PDB entry 8RIF | electron microscopy, 2.79 A resolution | chains 3 and X of the 14 polymer chains in the assembly

Chain 3:
Protein: DNA replication licensing factor MCM3
Organism: Saccharomyces cerevisiae
Notes: EC 3.6.4.12
UniProtKB: P24279 (MCM3_YEAST); residue numbers follow UniProt; this construct covers 1-971
Sequence (1006 residues; each row starts with the number of its first residue; numbers below 1 keep their minus sign (Met-34 is residue -34)):
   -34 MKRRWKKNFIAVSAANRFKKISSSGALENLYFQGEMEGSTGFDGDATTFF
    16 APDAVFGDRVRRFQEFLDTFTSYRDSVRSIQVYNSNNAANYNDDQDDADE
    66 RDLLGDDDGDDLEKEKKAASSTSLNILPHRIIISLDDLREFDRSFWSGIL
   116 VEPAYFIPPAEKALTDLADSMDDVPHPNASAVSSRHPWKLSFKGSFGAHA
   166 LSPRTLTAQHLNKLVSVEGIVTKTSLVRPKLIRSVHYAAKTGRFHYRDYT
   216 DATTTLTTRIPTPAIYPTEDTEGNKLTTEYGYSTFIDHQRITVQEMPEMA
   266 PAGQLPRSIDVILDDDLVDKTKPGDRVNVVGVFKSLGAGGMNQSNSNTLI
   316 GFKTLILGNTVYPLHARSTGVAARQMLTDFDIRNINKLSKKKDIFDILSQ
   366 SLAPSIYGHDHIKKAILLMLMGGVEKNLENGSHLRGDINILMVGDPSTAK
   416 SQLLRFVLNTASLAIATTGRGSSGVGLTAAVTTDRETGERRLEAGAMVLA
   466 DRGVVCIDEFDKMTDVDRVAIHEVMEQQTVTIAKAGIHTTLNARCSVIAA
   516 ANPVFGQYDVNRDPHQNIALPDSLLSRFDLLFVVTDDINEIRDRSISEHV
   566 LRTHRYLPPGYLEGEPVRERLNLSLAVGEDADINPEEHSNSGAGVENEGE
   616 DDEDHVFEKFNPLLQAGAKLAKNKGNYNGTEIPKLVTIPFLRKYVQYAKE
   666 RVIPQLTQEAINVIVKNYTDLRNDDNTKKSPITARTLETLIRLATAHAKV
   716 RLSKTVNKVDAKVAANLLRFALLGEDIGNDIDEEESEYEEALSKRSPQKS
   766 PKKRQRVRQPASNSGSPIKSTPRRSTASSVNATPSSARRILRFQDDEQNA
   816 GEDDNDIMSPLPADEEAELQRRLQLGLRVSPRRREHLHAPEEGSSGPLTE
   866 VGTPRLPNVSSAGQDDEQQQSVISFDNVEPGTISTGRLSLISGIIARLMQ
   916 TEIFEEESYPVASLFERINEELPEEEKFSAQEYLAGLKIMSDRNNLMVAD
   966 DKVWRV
Unresolved in the structure: -34 to 15, 54-89, 139-150, 309-314, 593-647, 739-971
Differences from the reference sequence: initiating methionine (-34); expression tag (-33 to 0)
Ligand contacts:
  - ADP (adenosine-5'-diphosphate), molecule 1: Ser370, Ile371, Tyr372, His374, Asp410, Pro411, Ser412, Thr413, Ala414, Lys415, Ser416, Gln417, Ile561, Val565
  - ADP, molecule 2: Leu399, Glu491, Gln492, Arg542, Ala699, Arg700, Glu703
UniProt features mapped onto this chain:
  - motif: Ser541 to Asp544 (Arginine finger)
  - binding site (ATP): Gly409 to Ser416
  - modified residue: Ser761 (Phosphoserine), Ser777 (Phosphoserine), Ser781 (Phosphoserine), Thr868 (Phosphothreonine)
  - mutagenesis: Lys415 (K415A: No effect on MCM2-7 complex helicase activity. Loss of MCM2-7 complex helicase activity; when associated with MCM5 A-422. Reduces MCM2-7 complex helicase activity ...)

Chain X:
Molecule: 53-nt DNA strand
Sequence (53 nucleotides; row label = number of the first residue in the row):
     1 GCATGCATGCGCATGCATGCATGCATGCTGCATGCATGCATGCGCATGCA
    51 TGC

Chain 3 / chain X interface:
Pairs across the interface (5; chain 3 residue first):
  Gln308(3) - DC31(X)  phosphate contact
  Thr448(3) - DA40(X)  phosphate contact
  Arg450(3) - DA40(X)  phosphate contact
  Thr479(3) - DA50(X)  phosphate contact
  Asp480(3) - DA50(X)  hydrogen bond to the phosphate
Other interface residues (no listed pair), chain 3 (6 interface residues in all): Val481
Other interface residues (no listed pair), chain X (5 interface residues in all): DC39, DC49

In short:
The interface between chain 3 and chain X involves 6 residues on one side and 5 on the other; the contacts
include 1 hydrogen bond. The hydrogen-bonded pair is Asp480(3)-DA50(X). Chain 3 binds ADP.
Chain 3 is DNA replication licensing factor MCM3 (Saccharomyces cerevisiae) and chain X is a 53-nt DNA strand;
the structure, Cryo-EM structure of the MCM double hexamer loaded onto dsDNA, was determined by electron
microscopy, deposited together with 9I3I and 8RIG.
